3OCU - chain A; structure by X-ray diffraction, 1.35 A resolution.

[Chain A]
Molecule: Lipoprotein E
Organism: Haemophilus influenzae
Notes: EC 3.1.3.2
UniProtKB: P26093 (HEL_HAEIN); residues 2-254 here correspond to UniProt positions 22-274 (UniProt number = residue number + 20)
Amino-acid sequence (262 residues; each row starts with the number of its first residue):
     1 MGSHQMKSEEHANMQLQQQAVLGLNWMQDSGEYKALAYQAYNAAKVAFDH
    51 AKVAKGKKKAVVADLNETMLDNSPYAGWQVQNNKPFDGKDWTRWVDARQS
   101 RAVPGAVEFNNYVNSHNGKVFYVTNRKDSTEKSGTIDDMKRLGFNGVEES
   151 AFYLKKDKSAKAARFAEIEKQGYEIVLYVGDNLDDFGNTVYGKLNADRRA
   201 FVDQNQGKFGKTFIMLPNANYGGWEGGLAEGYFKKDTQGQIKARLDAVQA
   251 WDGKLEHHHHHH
Disordered / not traced: 1-8, 256-262
Differences from the reference sequence: initiating methionine (1); engineered mutation N66 (Asp86 in P26093); expression tag (255-262)
Metal / ion sites: Mg2+: D64, N66, D181 (together with beta-nicotinamide ribose monophosphate)
Residues lining bound ligands: beta-nicotinamide ribose monophosphate (NMN): D64, L65, N66, Y75, F86, W91, T124, N125, R126, E131, K161, D181, Y221, E225
From the paper describing this entry:
  - binding site for beta-nicotinamide ribose monophosphate: N66, Q79, F86, W91, T124, E131, K161, N220, Y221, E225
  - catalytic residues: D64

[In short]
Ligands of chain A: beta-nicotinamide ribose monophosphate. D64, N66 and D181 coordinate Mg2+. From the paper:
the catalytic residue D64; a binding site for beta-nicotinamide ribose monophosphate at N66, Q79 and F86 among
others.
Chain A is Lipoprotein E (Haemophilus influenzae); the structure, Structure of Recombinant Haemophilus
Influenzae e(P4) Acid Phosphatase mutant D66N complexed with NMN, was determined by X-ray diffraction together
with 3OCV, 3OCW, 3OCX and 3OCY from the same study.
